8B7B - chains D and E of the 6 polymer chains in the assembly; structure by X-ray diffraction, 2.25 A resolution.

Chain D:
Molecule: Tubulin beta-2B chain
From: Bos taurus
Reference sequence: Q6B856 (TBB2B_BOVIN); the author numbering skips numbers that UniProt does not, so the offset changes along the chain: 1-42 = UniProt 1-42; 45-360 = UniProt 43-358; 369-455 = UniProt 359-445
Amino-acid sequence (445 residues; each row starts with the number of its first residue; note: 10 numbers in that range are skipped by the numbering (no residue carries them; nothing is unmodelled there)):
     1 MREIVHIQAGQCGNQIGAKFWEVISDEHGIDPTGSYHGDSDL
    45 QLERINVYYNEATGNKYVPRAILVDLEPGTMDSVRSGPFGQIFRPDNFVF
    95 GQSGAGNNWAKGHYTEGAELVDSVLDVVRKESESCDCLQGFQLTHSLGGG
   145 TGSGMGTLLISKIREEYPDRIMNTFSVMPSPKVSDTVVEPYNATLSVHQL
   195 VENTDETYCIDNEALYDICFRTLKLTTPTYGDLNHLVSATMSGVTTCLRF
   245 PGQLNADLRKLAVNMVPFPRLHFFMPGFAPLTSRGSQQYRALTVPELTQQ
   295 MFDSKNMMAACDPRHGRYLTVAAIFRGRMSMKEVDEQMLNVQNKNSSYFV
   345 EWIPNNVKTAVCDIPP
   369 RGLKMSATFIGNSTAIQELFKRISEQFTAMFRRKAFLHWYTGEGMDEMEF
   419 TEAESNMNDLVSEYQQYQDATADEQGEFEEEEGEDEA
Disordered / not traced: 281-285, 442-455
Bound ions: Mg2+: Q11 (together with GDP)
Residues lining bound ligands:
  - GDP (guanosine-5'-diphosphate): G10, Q11, C12, Q15, I16, N101, S140, G142, G143, G144, T145, G146, V171, P173, V177, S178, E183, N206, L209, Y224, L227, N228
  - PX0 ((Z)-11-[[(1R,2R,3S,5S,6S,16E,18E,20R,21S)-11-chloranyl-12,20-dimethoxy-2,5,9,16-tetramethyl-21-oxidanyl-8,23-bis(oxidanylidene)-4,24-dioxa-9,22-diazatetracyclo[19.3.1.110,14.03,5]hexacosa-10(26),11,13,16,18-pentaen-6-yl]oxy]-11-oxidanylidene-undec-2-enoic acid): A99, G100, N101, N102, K105, D179, T180, V181, V182, F404, W407, Y408
UniProt features mapped onto this chain:
  - motif: M1 to I4 (MREI motif)
  - binding site (GTP): Q11, E71, S140, G144, T145, G146, N206, N228
  - binding site (Mg(2+)): E71
  - modified residue: S40 (Phosphoserine), T57 (Phosphothreonine), K60 (N6-acetyllysine), S174 (Phosphoserine), T287 (Phosphothreonine), T292 (Phosphothreonine), R320 (Omega-N-methylarginine), E448 (5-glutamyl polyglutamate)
  - cross-link (Glycyl lysine isopeptide (Lys-Gly)): K60 (interchain with G-Cter in ubiquitin), K326 (interchain with G-Cter in ubiquitin)
Reported in the primary citation:
  - binding site for PX0: G100, N101, N102, K105, V181

Chain E:
Molecule: Stathmin-4
From: Rattus norvegicus
Reference sequence: P63043 (STMN4_RAT); residues 5-145 here correspond to UniProt positions 49-189 (UniProt number = residue number + 44)
Amino-acid sequence (143 residues; numbered 3 to 145; the number before each row is that of its first residue):
     3 MADMEVIELNKCTSGQSFEVILKPPSFDGVPEFNASLPRRRDPSLEEIQK
    53 KLEAAEERRKYQEAELLKHLAEKREHEREVIQKAIEENNNFIKMAKEKLA
   103 QKMESNKENREAHLAAMLERLQEKDKHAEEVRKNKELKEEASR
Disordered / not traced: 3-5, 29-43, 144-145
Differences from the reference sequence: initiating methionine (3); expression tag (4)
Bound ions: Ca2+ near D44 (its only coordinating residue here)
UniProt features mapped onto this chain:
  - modified residue: S46 (Phosphoserine)

Interface between chain D and chain E:
Pairs across the interface (27; chain D residue first):
  Y108(D) - H129(E)  hydrogen bond
  Y108(D) - A130(E)  hydrophobic
  Y108(D) - V133(E)  hydrophobic
  Y108(D) - R134(E)  hydrogen bond (backbone-side chain)
  T109(D) - K137(E)
  A112(D) - R134(E)
  S155(D) - L123(E)
  S155(D) - K126(E)
  K156(D) - D127(E)  salt bridge
  R158(D) - L123(E)
  E159(D) - L120(E)
  E159(D) - L123(E)
  E159(D) - D127(E)
  P162(D) - M119(E)  hydrophobic
  Q193(D) - K126(E)  hydrogen bond
  N197(D) - L123(E)
  N197(D) - K126(E)
  T409(D) - K140(E)
  G410(D) - K137(E)
  G410(D) - K140(E)
  E411(D) - V133(E)
  E411(D) - K137(E)  salt bridge
  G412(D) - V133(E)
  G412(D) - N136(E)  hydrogen bond (backbone-side chain)
  G412(D) - K137(E)
  M413(D) - V133(E)
  E417(D) - H129(E)  salt bridge
Also at the interface, not in a pair above, chain D (18 interface residues in all): E113, D163
Also at the interface, not in a pair above, chain E (14 interface residues in all): R112, L116

In short:
18 residues of chain D and 14 residues of chain E are in contact, with 4 hydrogen bonds and 3 salt bridges.
Among the polar pairs are K156(D)-D127(E), E411(D)-K137(E) and E417(D)-H129(E). Chain D binds GDP and compound
PX0. From the paper: a binding site for PX0 at G100(D), N101(D) and N102(D) among others.
Chain D is Tubulin beta-2B chain (Bos taurus) and chain E is Stathmin-4 (Rattus norvegicus); the structure,
Tubulin - maytansinoid - 6 complex, was determined by X-ray diffraction (same publication as 8B7A and 8B7C).
